7MO1 - chains A and B; structure by X-ray diffraction, 1.60 A resolution.

[Chain A]
Protein: GTP-binding nuclear protein Ran
From: Homo sapiens
UniProt: P62826 (RAN_HUMAN); residues 1-216 here = UniProt positions 1-216
Chain sequence (217 residues; numbered 0 to 216; the number before each row is that of its first residue; numbering starts at 0):
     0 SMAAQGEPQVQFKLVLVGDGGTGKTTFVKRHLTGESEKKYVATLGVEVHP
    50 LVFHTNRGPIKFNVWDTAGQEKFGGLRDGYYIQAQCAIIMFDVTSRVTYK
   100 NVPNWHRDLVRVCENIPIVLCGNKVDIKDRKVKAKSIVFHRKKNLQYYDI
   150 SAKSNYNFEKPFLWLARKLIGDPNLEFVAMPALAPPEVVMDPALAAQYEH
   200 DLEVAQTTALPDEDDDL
Unresolved in the structure: 4-6, 209-216
Sequence notes: expression tag (0); engineered mutation S35 (Phe in P62826)
Metal / ion sites: Mg2+: T24 (together with GDP)
Ligand contacts: GDP (guanosine-5'-diphosphate): D18, G19, G20, T21, G22, K23, T24, T25, E70, K71, N122, K123, D125, I126, S150, A151, K152
Swiss-Prot annotation at these positions:
  - region: K37 to V45 (Switch-I), G68 to Q84 (Switch-II), D211 to L216 (Interaction with RANBP1)
  - binding site (GTP): D18 to T25, E36 to T42, G68, N122 to D125, S150 to K152
  - site: Q69 (Essential for GTP hydrolysis)
  - modified residue: A2 (N-acetylalanine), T24 (Phosphothreonine), K37 (N6-acetyllysine), K60 (N6-acetyllysine), K71 (N6-acetyllysine), K99 (N6-acetyllysine), K134 (N6-acetyllysine), K159 (N6-acetyllysine)
  - cross-link (Glycyl lysine isopeptide (Lys-Gly)): K71 (interchain with G-Cter in SUMO2), K152 (interchain with G-Cter in SUMO2)
  - mutagenesis: G19 (G19V: Blocks DNA replication; when associated with L-69), T24 (T24L: Has low binding affinity for GTP and GDP. Almost completely abolishes interaction with BIRC5; T24N: Has low binding affinity for GTP and GDP. Decreases nuclear import of proteins and RNA ...), T25 (T25A: Minor effect on the interaction with the alpha phosphate group of bound GTP), K37 (K37Q: Mimics acetylation; enhances the nuclear export of RELA/p65; K37R: Decreased acetylation), Y39 (Y39A: Abolishes steric hindrance that traps the essential Q-69 in an unreactive position, and causes slow GTP hydrolysis in wild-type ...), Q69 (Q69L: Strongly decreased GTPase activity. Probably locked in the GTP-bound form. Loss of interaction with NUTF2. Decreases nuclear location and leads to cytoplasmic location during interphase ...), E70 (E70A: Strongly decreases the relase of bound GDP), R76 (R76E: Probable loss of interaction with NUTF2. Loss of transport to the nucleus), K134 (K134Q: Loss of normal mitotic chromosome segregation and defective mitotic spindle orientation; K134R: Loss of normal mitotic chromosome segregation and formation of sister chromatid bridges), D211 to L216 (No effect on GTPase activity. Abolishes interaction with RANBP1)

[Chain B]
Protein: Nuclear pore complex protein Nup153
From: Rattus norvegicus
Notes: fragment: ZINC FINGER 1 of NUP153
UniProt: P49791 (NU153_RAT); residues 648-687 here = UniProt positions 648-687
Chain sequence (44 residues; row label = number of the first residue in the row):
   644 GPLGSGVEFGESLKAGSSWQCDTCLLQNKVTDNKCIACQAAKLP
Unresolved in the structure: 644-648, 657-660, 687
Sequence notes: expression tag (644-647)
Metal / ion sites: Zn2+: C664, C667, C678, C681
Swiss-Prot annotation at these positions:
  - zinc finger: K657 to P687 (RanBP2-type 1)
  - binding site (Zn(2+)): C664, C667, C678, C681

[Chain A / chain B interface]
Contacting residue pairs - 44 pairs, chain A then chain B:
  S0(A) - Q663(B)
  S0(A) - C664(B)
  S0(A) - D665(B)  hydrogen bond (backbone-backbone)
  S0(A) - A684(B)  hydrogen bond (backbone-backbone)
  S0(A) - K685(B)
  S0(A) - L686(B)
  M1(A) - W662(B)  hydrophobic
  M1(A) - Q663(B)
  M1(A) - K685(B)  hydrogen bond (backbone-backbone)
  A2(A) - Q663(B)  hydrogen bond (backbone-backbone)
  V9(A) - F652(B)  hydrophobic
  V9(A) - L656(B)  hydrophobic
  Q10(A) - Q663(B)  hydrogen bond
  Q10(A) - Q670(B)
  K12(A) - L669(B)
  K38(A) - D665(B)  salt bridge
  K38(A) - T666(B)
  V40(A) - T666(B)
  V40(A) - C667(B)  hydrophobic
  V40(A) - C681(B)  hydrophobic
  T42(A) - C681(B)  hydrogen bond (side chain-backbone)
  L43(A) - A680(B)
  V47(A) - C667(B)
  V47(A) - L668(B)  hydrophobic
  T54(A) - F652(B)
  N55(A) - E651(B)
  R56(A) - G649(B)
  R56(A) - V650(B)  hydrogen bond (side chain-backbone)
  R56(A) - E651(B)
  R56(A) - F652(B)  hydrogen bond (backbone-backbone)
  R56(A) - S655(B)
  G57(A) - E651(B)
  G57(A) - F652(B)
  P58(A) - F652(B)
  I59(A) - F652(B)  hydrophobic
  N62(A) - L668(B)
  W64(A) - C667(B)  hydrophobic
  W64(A) - A680(B)  hydrophobic
  I81(A) - I679(B)
  I81(A) - A680(B)  hydrophobic
  Q82(A) - L669(B)
  Q82(A) - Q670(B)  hydrogen bond (side chain-backbone)
  Q82(A) - I679(B)
  I169(A) - F652(B)  hydrophobic
Interface residues without a listed pair, chain A (27 interface residues in all): Q8, Y39, P49, G78, L174
Interface residues without a listed pair, chain B (22 interface residues in all): A683

[Overview]
The interface between chain A and chain B involves 27 residues on one side and 22 on the other; the contacts
include 9 hydrogen bonds and 1 salt bridge. Polar pairs include K38(A)-D665(B), Q10(A)-Q663(B) and
T42(A)-C681(B). Chain A binds GDP.
Here chain A is GTP-binding nuclear protein Ran (Homo sapiens) and chain B is Nuclear pore complex protein
Nup153 (Rattus norvegicus). Entry 7MO1 (Crystal Structure of the ZnF1 of Nucleoporin NUP153 in complex with
Ran-GDP) was determined by X-ray diffraction, deposited together with 7MNI, 7MNL, 7MNM, 7MNN, 7MNO, 7MNP and
14 further entries.
